PDB entry 3ZS0 | X-ray diffraction, 2.30 A resolution | chains A and C of the 4 polymer chains in the assembly

Chain A:
Name: Myeloperoxidase light chain
Source organism: Homo sapiens
Notes: EC 1.11.2.2
UniProt: P05164 (PERM_HUMAN); residues -1 to 106 here correspond to UniProt positions 70-177 (UniProt number = residue number + 71)
Sequence (108 residues; row label = number of the first residue in the row; numbers below 1 keep their minus sign (Val-1 is residue -1)):
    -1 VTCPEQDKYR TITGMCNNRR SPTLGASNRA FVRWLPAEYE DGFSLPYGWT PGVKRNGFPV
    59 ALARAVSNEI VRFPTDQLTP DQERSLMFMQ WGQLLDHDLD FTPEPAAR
Disordered / not traced: -1 to 0, 105-106
Disulfide bonds: Cys1-Cys14
Glycans and other covalent adducts: heme (HEM) linked to Asp94
Ion coordination: Ca2+: Asp96 (shared with Thr168(C), Phe170(C), Asp172(C), Ser174(C) of chain C)
Ligand contacts: heme / ZS0: Met87, Gly90, Gln91, Asp98, Phe99, Thr100, Glu102

Chain C:
Name: Myeloperoxidase heavy chain
Source organism: Homo sapiens
Notes: EC 1.11.2.2
UniProt: P05164 (PERM_HUMAN); residues 113-579 here correspond to UniProt positions 184-650 (UniProt number = residue number + 71)
Sequence (467 residues; row label = number of the first residue in the row):
   113 VNCETSCVQQ PPCFPLKIPP NDPRIKNQAD CIPFFRSCPA CPGSNITIRN QINALTSFVD
   173 ASMVYGSEEP LARNLRNMSN QLGLLAVNQR FQDNGRALLP FDNLHDDPCL LTNRSARIPC
   233 FLAGDTRSSE MPELTSMHTL LLREHNRLAT ELKSLNPRWD GERLYQEARK IVGAMVQIIT
   293 YRDYLPLVLG PTAMRKYLPT YRSYNDSVDP RIANVFTNAF RYGHTLIQPF MFRLDNRYQP
   353 MEPNPRVPLS RVFFASWRVV LEGGIDPILR GLMATPAKLN RQNQIAVDEI RERLFEQVMR
   413 IGLDLPALNM QRSRDHGLPG YNAWRRFCGL PQPETVGQLG TVLRNLKLAR KLMEQYGTPN
   473 NIDIWMGGVS EPLKRKGRVG PLLACIIGTQ FRKLRDGDRF WWENEGVFSM QQRQALAQIS
   533 LPRIICDNTG ITTVSKNNIF MSNSYPRDFV NCSTLPALNL ASWREAS
Disordered / not traced: 579
Modified / non-standard residues: Cys150 (s-hydroxycysteine; CSO)
Disulfide bonds: Cys115-Cys125, Cys119-Cys143, Cys221-Cys232, Cys440-Cys497, Cys538-Cys564
Glycans and other covalent adducts: glycan linked to Asn189, Asn225, Asn317; heme (HEM) linked to Glu242, Met243
Ion coordination: Ca2+: Thr168, Phe170, Asp172, Ser174 (shared with Asp96(A) of chain A); heme Fe near His336 (its only coordinating residue here)
Ligand contacts: heme / ZS0: Glu116, Pro145, Phe146, Phe147, Arg239, Tyr296, Thr329, Phe332, Arg333, Tyr334, Gly335, His336, Ile339, Phe365, Phe366, Leu406, Phe407, Met411, Leu415, Leu417, Leu420, Arg424

Interface between chain A and chain C:
Pairs across the interface (296):
  Asp5(A) - Arg511(C)  salt bridge
  Asp5(A) - Phe512(C)
  Lys6(A) - Arg275(C)
  Lys6(A) - Lys282(C)  hydrogen bond (backbone-side chain)
  Lys6(A) - Phe512(C)
  Tyr7(A) - Arg275(C)
  Tyr7(A) - Gln278(C)
  Tyr7(A) - Glu279(C)  hydrogen bond
  Tyr7(A) - Phe512(C)
  Arg8(A) - Phe170(C)
  Arg8(A) - Val171(C)
  Arg8(A) - Asp172(C)
  Arg8(A) - Arg281(C)  hydrogen bond (backbone-side chain)
  Arg8(A) - Gln289(C)
  Arg8(A) - Asp510(C)  salt bridge
  Arg8(A) - Phe512(C)
  Thr9(A) - Arg281(C)  hydrogen bond (backbone-side chain)
  Ile10(A) - Thr168(C)
  Ile10(A) - Gly178(C)
  Ile10(A) - Ser179(C)
  Ile10(A) - Glu180(C)
  Ile10(A) - Glu181(C)
  Ile10(A) - Ala184(C)  hydrophobic
  Ile10(A) - Tyr277(C)
  Ile10(A) - Arg281(C)
  Thr11(A) - Thr168(C)
  Thr11(A) - Ser179(C)
  Gly12(A) - Thr168(C)
  Gly12(A) - Phe170(C)
  Cys14(A) - Arg511(C)  hydrogen bond (backbone-side chain)
  Asn15(A) - Phe170(C)
  Asn15(A) - Tyr316(C)
  Asn15(A) - Gly509(C)
  Asn15(A) - Asp510(C)  hydrogen bond
  Asn15(A) - Arg511(C)  hydrogen bond (backbone-side chain)
  Asn15(A) - Phe512(C)
  Asn16(A) - Tyr316(C)
  Asn16(A) - Asp318(C)  hydrogen bond (side chain-backbone)
  Arg17(A) - Arg511(C)
  Arg18(A) - Asp318(C)  salt bridge
  Arg18(A) - Ser319(C)  hydrogen bond
  Leu22(A) - Phe170(C)
  Leu22(A) - Pro322(C)
  Leu22(A) - Arg323(C)
  Gly23(A) - Thr168(C)
  Gly23(A) - Ser169(C)  hydrogen bond (backbone-backbone)
  Gly23(A) - Phe170(C)
  Gly23(A) - Arg323(C)
  Ser25(A) - Asn165(C)
  Ser25(A) - Ala166(C)
  Ser25(A) - Leu167(C)
  Ser25(A) - Ser179(C)  hydrogen bond (side chain-backbone)
  Asn26(A) - Ile164(C)
  Asn26(A) - Asn165(C)  hydrogen bond (backbone-backbone)
  Asn26(A) - Ala166(C)
  Asn26(A) - Glu180(C)  hydrogen bond
  Arg27(A) - Ile164(C)
  Arg27(A) - Asn165(C)  hydrogen bond (backbone-backbone)
  Ala28(A) - Asn162(C)
  Ala28(A) - Gln163(C)
  Phe29(A) - Asn162(C)  hydrogen bond (backbone-side chain)
  Phe29(A) - Gln163(C)  hydrogen bond (backbone-backbone)
  Phe29(A) - Ile164(C)
  Phe29(A) - Asn165(C)
  Phe29(A) - Ile324(C)
  Phe29(A) - Asn326(C)
  Phe29(A) - Thr329(C)
  Val30(A) - Asp321(C)
  Val30(A) - Arg323(C)
  Val30(A) - Ile324(C)  hydrogen bond (backbone-backbone)
  Val30(A) - Ala325(C)
  Val30(A) - Asn326(C)  hydrogen bond (backbone-backbone)
  Arg31(A) - Arg161(C)  hydrogen bond (side chain-backbone)
  Arg31(A) - Asn162(C)
  Arg31(A) - Gln163(C)  hydrogen bond
  Arg31(A) - Asn326(C)
  Arg31(A) - His428(C)  hydrogen bond (side chain-backbone)
  Arg31(A) - Gly429(C)
  Arg31(A) - Leu430(C)
  Trp32(A) - Ala325(C)
  Trp32(A) - Val327(C)  hydrophobic
  Trp32(A) - Phe439(C)  hydrophobic
  Trp32(A) - Ile498(C)
  Trp32(A) - Thr501(C)
  Trp32(A) - Gln502(C)
  Trp32(A) - Lys505(C)
  Leu33(A) - Pro431(C)  hydrophobic
  Leu33(A) - Ala435(C)
  Leu33(A) - Trp436(C)  hydrophobic
  Leu33(A) - Phe439(C)  hydrophobic
  Pro34(A) - Pro431(C)
  Ala35(A) - Ile160(C)  hydrophobic
  Ala35(A) - Gly429(C)
  Glu36(A) - Gly429(C)  hydrogen bond (backbone-backbone)
  Glu36(A) - Pro431(C)
  Tyr37(A) - Arg148(C)
  Tyr37(A) - Ile160(C)  hydrophobic
  Tyr37(A) - Arg161(C)  hydrogen bond (side chain-backbone)
  Tyr37(A) - Gln163(C)  hydrogen bond
  Tyr37(A) - Asp427(C)
  Tyr37(A) - His428(C)  hydrogen bond (side chain-backbone)
  Tyr37(A) - Gly429(C)
  Phe41(A) - Thr159(C)
  Phe41(A) - Ile160(C)
  Phe41(A) - Arg161(C)  hydrogen bond (backbone-backbone)
  Ser42(A) - Arg148(C)  hydrogen bond (backbone-side chain)
  Ser42(A) - Arg161(C)
  Pro44(A) - Phe126(C)  hydrophobic
  Pro44(A) - Arg148(C)
  Pro44(A) - Arg426(C)
  Tyr45(A) - Phe126(C)
  Tyr45(A) - Arg426(C)
  Gly46(A) - Phe126(C)
  Trp47(A) - Gln121(C)  hydrogen bond (backbone-side chain)
  Trp47(A) - Cys125(C)
  Trp47(A) - Phe126(C)  hydrophobic
  Arg53(A) - Leu430(C)  hydrogen bond (side chain-backbone)
  Arg53(A) - Gly432(C)
  Arg53(A) - Asn473(C)  hydrogen bond (backbone-side chain)
  Asn54(A) - Asn473(C)
  Phe56(A) - Tyr468(C)
  Phe56(A) - Gly469(C)
  Phe56(A) - Thr470(C)
  Phe56(A) - Asn473(C)
  Val58(A) - Arg426(C)
  Ala59(A) - Arg426(C)  hydrogen bond (backbone-side chain)
  Ala59(A) - Gln467(C)
  Leu60(A) - Lys129(C)
  Leu60(A) - Ile130(C)
  Leu60(A) - Pro131(C)
  Ala61(A) - Ala419(C)
  Ala61(A) - Met422(C)
  Ala61(A) - Gln423(C)
  Ala61(A) - Arg426(C)
  Arg62(A) - Lys129(C)
  Arg62(A) - Pro131(C)
  Arg62(A) - Asp134(C)  salt bridge
  Arg62(A) - Arg136(C)
  Arg62(A) - Ile144(C)
  Arg62(A) - Arg403(C)  hydrogen bond (side chain-backbone)
  Arg62(A) - Glu404(C)  salt bridge
  Arg62(A) - Asp416(C)  salt bridge
  Arg62(A) - Ala419(C)
  Ala63(A) - Pro131(C)  hydrophobic
  Ala63(A) - Gln467(C)
  Val64(A) - Met422(C)  hydrophobic
  Val64(A) - Gln467(C)
  Val64(A) - Tyr468(C)
  Val64(A) - Met478(C)  hydrophobic
  Ser65(A) - Arg403(C)  hydrogen bond
  Ser65(A) - Asp416(C)  hydrogen bond
  Ser65(A) - Pro418(C)
  Ser65(A) - Met422(C)
  Asn66(A) - Pro131(C)
  Asn66(A) - Asp134(C)  hydrogen bond
  Asn66(A) - Pro135(C)
  Asn66(A) - Arg403(C)  hydrogen bond
  Glu67(A) - Gln467(C)
  Ile68(A) - Ile397(C)
  Ile68(A) - Leu460(C)  hydrophobic
  Ile68(A) - Lys463(C)
  Ile68(A) - Met478(C)  hydrophobic
  Val69(A) - Ala398(C)
  Val69(A) - Pro418(C)  hydrophobic
  Val69(A) - Met478(C)  hydrophobic
  Arg70(A) - Pro135(C)
  Arg70(A) - Arg403(C)
  Phe71(A) - Lys390(C)
  Phe71(A) - Asn395(C)
  Phe71(A) - Gln396(C)
  Phe71(A) - Ile397(C)
  Phe71(A) - Ala398(C)
  Phe71(A) - Val399(C)
  Gln75(A) - Gln396(C)  hydrogen bond (backbone-side chain)
  Leu76(A) - Gln340(C)
  Leu76(A) - Pro341(C)
  Leu76(A) - Gln396(C)
  Leu76(A) - Val399(C)  hydrophobic
  Thr77(A) - Lys390(C)
  Thr77(A) - Leu391(C)  hydrogen bond (backbone-backbone)
  Thr77(A) - Arg393(C)  hydrogen bond
  Thr77(A) - Gln396(C)  hydrogen bond
  Pro78(A) - Pro388(C)  hydrophobic
  Pro78(A) - Ala389(C)
  Asp79(A) - Pro388(C)
  Asp79(A) - Ala389(C)  hydrogen bond (backbone-backbone)
  Asp79(A) - Leu391(C)
  Asp79(A) - Arg490(C)  salt bridge
  Asp79(A) - Asn555(C)  hydrogen bond (backbone-side chain)
  Gln80(A) - Asn555(C)
  Glu81(A) - Arg490(C)  salt bridge
  Glu81(A) - Phe552(C)
  Glu81(A) - Met553(C)
  Arg82(A) - Leu299(C)  hydrogen bond (side chain-backbone)
  Arg82(A) - Pro388(C)
  Arg82(A) - Ala389(C)  hydrogen bond (backbone-backbone)
  Arg82(A) - Lys488(C)  hydrogen bond (side chain-backbone)
  Arg82(A) - Arg490(C)
  Arg82(A) - Phe552(C)
  Arg82(A) - Met553(C)
  Arg82(A) - Asn555(C)  hydrogen bond (backbone-side chain)
  Ser83(A) - Leu384(C)
  Ser83(A) - Met385(C)
  Ser83(A) - Thr387(C)
  Ser83(A) - Ala389(C)
  Ser83(A) - Ile551(C)  hydrogen bond (side chain-backbone)
  Ser83(A) - Phe552(C)  hydrogen bond (backbone-backbone)
  Ser83(A) - Ser554(C)
  Ser83(A) - Asn555(C)
  Leu84(A) - Leu338(C)
  Leu84(A) - Gln340(C)
  Leu84(A) - Phe344(C)  hydrophobic
  Leu84(A) - Leu384(C)  hydrogen bond (backbone-backbone)
  Leu84(A) - Thr387(C)  hydrogen bond (backbone-backbone)
  Leu84(A) - Pro388(C)
  Leu84(A) - Ala389(C)
  Met85(A) - Met249(C)  hydrophobic
  Met85(A) - Leu384(C)  hydrogen bond (backbone-backbone)
  Met85(A) - Leu533(C)  hydrophobic
  Met85(A) - Phe552(C)
  Phe86(A) - Tyr296(C)
  Phe86(A) - Leu299(C)
  Phe86(A) - Val300(C)  hydrophobic
  Phe86(A) - Leu338(C)  hydrophobic
  Phe86(A) - Arg490(C)
  Phe86(A) - Phe552(C)  hydrophobic
  Met87(A) - Leu338(C)  hydrophobic
  Met87(A) - Ile339(C)  hydrophobic
  Gln88(A) - Met243(C)
  Gln88(A) - Glu245(C)
  Gln88(A) - Leu246(C)
  Gln88(A) - Met249(C)
  Trp89(A) - Met249(C)  hydrophobic
  Trp89(A) - Val288(C)
  Trp89(A) - Ile291(C)  hydrophobic
  Trp89(A) - Thr292(C)  hydrogen bond
  Trp89(A) - Tyr296(C)
  Trp89(A) - Leu533(C)  hydrophobic
  Trp89(A) - Phe552(C)  hydrophobic
  Gly90(A) - Tyr296(C)
  Gly90(A) - Phe332(C)
  Gln91(A) - Glu242(C)  hydrogen bond
  Gln91(A) - Met243(C)
  Gln91(A) - Leu246(C)
  Leu92(A) - Met175(C)  hydrophobic
  Leu92(A) - Met249(C)  hydrophobic
  Leu93(A) - Thr292(C)
  Leu93(A) - Tyr296(C)  hydrophobic
  Leu93(A) - Phe503(C)  hydrophobic
  Asp94(A) - Arg239(C)  salt bridge
  Asp94(A) - Phe332(C)
  His95(A) - Leu167(C)
  His95(A) - Met175(C)
  His95(A) - Asp237(C)  salt bridge
  His95(A) - Arg239(C)  hydrogen bond
  His95(A) - Leu246(C)
  Asp96(A) - Thr168(C)
  Asp96(A) - Phe170(C)
  Asp96(A) - Val171(C)
  Asp96(A) - Asp172(C)  hydrogen bond (side chain-backbone)
  Asp96(A) - Ala173(C)  hydrogen bond (side chain-backbone)
  Asp96(A) - Ser174(C)  hydrogen bond
  Asp96(A) - Met175(C)
  Asp96(A) - Val288(C)
  Leu97(A) - Asn165(C)  hydrogen bond (backbone-side chain)
  Leu97(A) - Thr168(C)
  Leu97(A) - Ser169(C)
  Leu97(A) - Val171(C)  hydrophobic
  Leu97(A) - Ile324(C)
  Leu97(A) - Phe328(C)  hydrophobic
  Leu97(A) - Phe503(C)  hydrophobic
  Leu97(A) - Leu506(C)  hydrophobic
  Asp98(A) - Asn165(C)
  Asp98(A) - Leu167(C)
  Asp98(A) - Arg239(C)  hydrogen bond (backbone-side chain)
  Asp98(A) - Phe328(C)
  Asp98(A) - Thr329(C)
  Phe99(A) - Ile164(C)
  Phe99(A) - Asn165(C)  hydrogen bond (backbone-side chain)
  Phe99(A) - Ala166(C)  hydrogen bond (backbone-backbone)
  Phe99(A) - Leu167(C)  hydrophobic
  Phe99(A) - Thr238(C)
  Phe99(A) - Arg239(C)
  Thr100(A) - Ser149(C)
  Thr100(A) - Ile164(C)
  Thr100(A) - His428(C)
  Pro101(A) - Ser149(C)
  Pro101(A) - Cys150(C)  hydrogen bond (backbone-backbone)
  Pro101(A) - Ile164(C)
  Glu102(A) - Phe147(C)
  Glu102(A) - Cys150(C)
  Glu102(A) - Arg424(C)  salt bridge
  Pro103(A) - Pro124(C)  hydrophobic
  Pro103(A) - Phe147(C)
  Pro103(A) - Arg148(C)
  Pro103(A) - Cys150(C)
Also at the interface, not in a pair above, chain A (85 interface residues in all): Ala24, Gly40, Leu43, Thr73, Ala104
Also at the interface, not in a pair above, chain C (151 interface residues in all): Leu128, Ala152, Ser156, Asn157, Tyr177, His250, Leu253, Val320, Tyr334, Gly335, Leu381, Asp400, Leu464, Asn472, Trp477, Gly489, Trp513, Ile537

Overview:
85 residues of chain A face 151 of chain C across their interface, with 62 hydrogen bonds and 11 salt bridges.
Among the polar pairs are Asp5(A)-Arg511(C), Arg8(A)-Asp510(C) and Arg18(A)-Asp318(C). Heme / ZS0 is bound
between chain A and chain C.
Chain A is Myeloperoxidase light chain and chain C is Myeloperoxidase heavy chain, both from Homo sapiens; the
structure, Human Myeloperoxidase inactivated by TX2, was determined by X-ray diffraction together with 3ZS1
from the same study.
